PDB entry 3IAM | X-ray diffraction, 3.10 A resolution | chains 4 and 9 of the 8 polymer chains in the assembly

# Chain 4
Molecule: NADH-quinone oxidoreductase subunit 4
Organism: Thermus thermophilus
Notes: EC 1.6.99.5
UniProtKB: Q56220 (NQO4_THET8); residue numbers follow UniProt; this construct covers 1-409
Amino-acid sequence (409 residues; row label = number of the first residue in the row):
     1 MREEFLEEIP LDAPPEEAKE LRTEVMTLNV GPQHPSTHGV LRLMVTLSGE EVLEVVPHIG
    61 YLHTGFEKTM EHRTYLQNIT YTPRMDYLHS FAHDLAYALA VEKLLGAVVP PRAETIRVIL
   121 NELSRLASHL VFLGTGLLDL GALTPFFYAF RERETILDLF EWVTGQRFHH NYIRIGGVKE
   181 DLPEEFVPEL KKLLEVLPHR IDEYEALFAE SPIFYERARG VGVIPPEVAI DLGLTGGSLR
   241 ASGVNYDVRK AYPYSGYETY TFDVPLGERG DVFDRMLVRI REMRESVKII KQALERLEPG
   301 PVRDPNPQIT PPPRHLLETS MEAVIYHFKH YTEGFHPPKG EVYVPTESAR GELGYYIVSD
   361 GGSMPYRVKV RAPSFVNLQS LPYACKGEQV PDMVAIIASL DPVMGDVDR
Not modelled in the structure: 1-24, 32-38
What the authors report for this chain:
  - binding site for 4Fe-4S cluster: R84
  - catalytic residues: Y87 (proposed by the authors, not directly observed)

# Chain 9
Molecule: NADH-quinone oxidoreductase subunit 9
Organism: Thermus thermophilus
Notes: EC 1.6.99.5
UniProtKB: Q56224 (NQO9_THET8); numbering as in UniProt (aligned over 1-182)
Amino-acid sequence (182 residues; row label = number of the first residue in the row):
     1 MTLKALAQSL GITLKYLFSK PVTVPYPDAP VALKPRFHGR HVLTRHPNGL EKCIGCSLCA
    61 AACPAYAIYV EPAENDPENP VSAGERYAKV YEINMLRCIF CGLCEEACPT GAIVLGYDFE
   121 MADYEYSDLV YGKEDMLVDV VGTKPQRREA KRTGKPVKVG YVVPYVRPEL EGFKAPTEGG
   181 KR
Not modelled in the structure: 1-25, 180-182
Ion coordination: 4Fe-4S cluster Fe site 1: C53, C56, C59, C108; 4Fe-4S cluster Fe site 2: C63, C98, C101, C104
Ligand contacts:
  - 4Fe-4S cluster (SF4), molecule 1: H41, C63, P64, A65, A67, I68, I93, C98, I99, F100, C101, G102, L103, C104
  - 4Fe-4S cluster (SF4), molecule 2: K52, C53, I54, G55, C56, S57, L58, C59, V70, Y91, C108, P109, T110, A112, I113
What the authors report for this chain:
  - 4Fe-4S cluster coordination: C101
  - binding site for 4Fe-4S cluster: H41

# How chain 4 and chain 9 interact
Residue-residue contacts (44):
  R73(4) - P64(9)  hydrogen bond (side chain-backbone)
  R73(4) - Y66(9)  hydrogen bond
  L76(4) - L103(9)  hydrophobic
  Q77(4) - A61(9)
  Q77(4) - A62(9)  hydrogen bond (side chain-backbone)
  Q77(4) - C63(9)
  Q77(4) - P64(9)
  Y81(4) - P64(9)
  R84(4) - I99(9)
  D158(4) - K34(9)  salt bridge
  E161(4) - L33(9)
  E161(4) - K34(9)  hydrogen bond (side chain-backbone)
  E161(4) - R36(9)
  E161(4) - F37(9)
  W162(4) - K34(9)
  W162(4) - P35(9)
  W162(4) - R36(9)
  V163(4) - R36(9)  hydrogen bond (backbone-side chain)
  T164(4) - H38(9)  hydrogen bond (backbone-side chain)
  G165(4) - R36(9)
  G165(4) - F37(9)
  G165(4) - H38(9)  hydrogen bond (backbone-backbone)
  Q166(4) - H38(9)  hydrogen bond
  Q166(4) - F100(9)  hydrogen bond (side chain-backbone)
  N171(4) - C101(9)  hydrogen bond (side chain-backbone)
  N171(4) - L103(9)
  R174(4) - E106(9)  salt bridge
  K179(4) - E106(9)
  E180(4) - R36(9)  salt bridge
  D181(4) - R36(9)  hydrogen bond (backbone-side chain)
  P183(4) - R36(9)
  E184(4) - Y165(9)
  E185(4) - Y165(9)  hydrogen bond
  R314(4) - E105(9)
  R314(4) - E106(9)  hydrogen bond (side chain-backbone)
  R314(4) - C108(9)  hydrogen bond (side chain-backbone)
  L317(4) - P109(9)  hydrophobic
  H327(4) - A107(9)  hydrogen bond (side chain-backbone)
  F328(4) - L58(9)  hydrophobic
  Y331(4) - A62(9)
  Y331(4) - E106(9)  hydrogen bond (side chain-backbone)
  Y331(4) - A107(9)  hydrophobic
  T332(4) - L58(9)
  T332(4) - A61(9)
Also at the interface, not in a pair above, chain 4 (30 interface residues in all): H72, T80, L182, R303
Also at the interface, not in a pair above, chain 9 (23 interface residues in all): G102
Interface features reported in the paper:
  - residue pairs: R84(4)-I99(9) (backbone contact)

# Summary
30 residues of chain 4 face 23 of chain 9 across their interface; the contacts include 16 hydrogen bonds and 3
salt bridges. Among the polar pairs are D158(4)-K34(9), R174(4)-E106(9) and E180(4)-R36(9). The authors report
a backbone contact between R84(4) and I99(9). From the paper: the catalytic residue Y87(4); a binding site for
4Fe-4S cluster at R84(4) and H41(9).
Here chain 4 is NADH-quinone oxidoreductase subunit 4 and chain 9 is NADH-quinone oxidoreductase subunit 9,
both from Thermus thermophilus. Entry 3IAM (Crystal structure of the hydrophilic domain of respiratory complex
I from Thermus thermophilus, reduced, 2 mol/ASU ...) was determined by X-ray diffraction (same publication as
3I9V and 3IAS).
